PDB entry 3VQ2 | X-ray diffraction, 2.48 A resolution | chains C and B of the 4 polymer chains in the assembly

# Chain C
Name: Lymphocyte antigen 96
From: Mus musculus
UniProt: Q9JHF9 (LY96_MOUSE); residue numbers follow UniProt; this construct covers 17-160
Sequence (144 residues; each row starts with the number of its first residue):
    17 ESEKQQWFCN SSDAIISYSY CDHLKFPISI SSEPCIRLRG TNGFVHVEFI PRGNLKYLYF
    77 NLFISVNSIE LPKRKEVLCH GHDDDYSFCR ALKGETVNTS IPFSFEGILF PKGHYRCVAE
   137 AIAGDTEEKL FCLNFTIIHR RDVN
Not modelled in the structure: 17-20, 156-160
Disulfide bonds: Cys25-Cys51, Cys37-Cys148, Cys95-Cys105
Residues lining bound ligands: LP4 / LP5 / myristic acid: Ile32, Ile46, Ile52, Leu54, Val61, Val63, Phe65, Leu71, Leu74, Phe76, Leu78, Val82, Leu87, Arg90, Glu92, Val93, Leu94, Tyr102, Phe104, Ile117, Pro118, Phe119, Ser120, Phe121, Glu122, Gly123, Ile124, Phe126, Pro127, Tyr131, Cys133, Ala135, Phe147, Leu149, Phe151, Ile153
What the authors report for this chain:
  - conformationally variable residues (loop rearrangement): Phe126
  - contacts within the chain: Ile124-Phe126, Leu54-Phe126, Phe126-Tyr131
  - binding site for the ligand LP5: Phe126

# Chain B
Name: Toll-like receptor 4
From: Mus musculus
UniProt: Q9QUK6 (TLR4_MOUSE); residues 22-627 here = UniProt positions 22-627
Sequence (606 residues; each row starts with the number of its first residue):
    22 PGSLNPCIEV VPNITYQCMD QKLSKVPDDI PSSTKNIDLS FNPLKILKSY SFSNFSELQW
    82 LDLSRCEIET IEDKAWHGLH HLSNLILTGN PIQSFSPGSF SGLTSLENLV AVETKLASLE
   142 SFPIGQLITL KKLNVAHNFI HSCKLPAYFS NLTNLVHVDL SYNYIQTITV NDLQFLRENP
   202 QVNLSLDMSL NPIDFIQDQA FQGIKLHELT LRGNFNSSNI MKTCLQNLAG LHVHRLILGE
   262 FKDERNLEIF EPSIMEGLCD VTIDEFRLTY TNDFSDDIVK FHCLANVSAM SLAGVSIKYL
   322 EDVPKHFKWQ SLSIIRCQLK QFPTLDLPFL KSLTLTMNKG SISFKKVALP SLSYLDLSRN
   382 ALSFSGCCSY SDLGTNSLRH LDLSFNGAII MSANFMGLEE LQHLDFQHST LKRVTEFSAF
   442 LSLEKLLYLD ISYTNTKIDF DGIFLGLTSL NTLKMAGNSF KDNTLSNVFA NTTNLTFLDL
   502 SKCQLEQISW GVFDTLHRLQ LLNMSHNNLL FLDSSHYNQL YSLSTLDCSF NRIETSKGIL
   562 QHFPKSLAFF NLTNNSVACI CEHQKFLQWV KEQKQFLVNV EQMTCATPVE MNTSLVLDFN
   622 NSTCYM
Not modelled in the structure: 22-26, 608-627
Disulfide bonds: Cys28-Cys39, Cys280-Cys304, Cys388-Cys389, Cys580-Cys606
Covalent attachments: N-acetylglucosamine (NAG) linked to Asn524
Residues lining bound ligands: LP4 / LP5 / myristic acid: Gly387, Ser413, Arg434, Glu437, Phe438, Ser439
What the authors report for this chain:
  - binding site for the ligand LP5: Lys360, Ser413, Phe438
  - binding site for the ligand LP4: Lys263
  - specificity-determining residues: Lys367, Arg434 (by similarity / conservation)

# Interface between chain C and chain B
Contacting residue pairs (21; chain C residue first):
  Ile85(C) - Phe461(B)  hydrophobic
  Ile85(C) - Asp462(B)
  Ile85(C) - Gly463(B)
  Glu86(C) - Phe461(B)
  Leu87(C) - Glu437(B)
  Leu87(C) - Phe461(B)  hydrophobic
  Pro88(C) - Thr436(B)
  Pro88(C) - Asp460(B)
  Pro88(C) - Phe461(B)
  Arg90(C) - Glu437(B)  salt bridge
  Gly123(C) - Met417(B)
  Ile124(C) - Ser413(B)
  Ile124(C) - Ala414(B)  hydrophobic
  Ile124(C) - Asn415(B)
  Ile124(C) - Phe438(B)  hydrophobic
  Leu125(C) - Asn415(B)  hydrogen bond (backbone-side chain)
  Leu125(C) - Met417(B)
  Leu125(C) - Leu442(B)
  Leu125(C) - Ser443(B)
  Phe126(C) - Leu442(B)
  Pro127(C) - Leu442(B)
Other interface residues (no listed pair), chain B (14 interface residues in all): Leu466

# Overview
Chain C and chain B form an interface of 10 and 14 residues respectively, with 1 hydrogen bond and 1 salt
bridge. Among the polar pairs are Arg90(C)-Glu437(B) and Leu125(C)-Asn415(B). From the paper: a binding site
for the ligand LP5 at Phe126(C) and Lys360(B) among others; a binding site for the ligand LP4 at Lys263(B).
Here chain C is Lymphocyte antigen 96 and chain B is Toll-like receptor 4, both from Mus musculus. Entry 3VQ2
(Crystal structure of mouse TLR4/MD-2/LPS complex) was determined by X-ray diffraction together with 3VQ1 from
the same study.
